Entry 6MKN (X-ray diffraction, 3.46 A resolution); this record covers chains A and K of the 23 polymer chains in the assembly.

# Chain A
Molecule: 16S rRNA
From: Thermus thermophilus HB8
Sequence (1507 nucleotides; row label = number of the first residue in the row; note: 46 numbers in that range are skipped by the numbering (no residue carries them; nothing is unmodelled there); a row labelled like 190A-190L holds insertion residues (190A, then the next letters in order)):
     5 UGGAGAGUUU GAUCCUGGCU CAGGGUGAAC GCUGGCGGCG UGCCUAAGAC AUGCAAGUCG
    65 UGCGGG
    73 CCGCGGGGUU UU
    88 ACUCCG
    95 UGGUC
   101 AGCGGCGGAC GGGUGAGUAA CGCGUGGGU
  129A G
   130 ACCUACCCGG AAGAGGGGGA CAACCCGGGG AAACUCGGGC UAAUCCCCCA UGUGGACCCG
   190 C
190A-190L CCCUUGGGGUGU
   191 GUCCAAAGGG CUUU
   216 GCCCGCUUCC GGAUGGGCCC GCGUCCCAUC AGCUAGUUGG UGGGGUAAUG GCCCACCAAG
   276 GCGACGACGG GUAGCCGGUC UGAGAGGAUG GCCGGCCACA GGGGCACUGA GACACGGGCC
   336 CCACUCCUAC GGGAGGCAGC AGUUAGGAAU CUUCCGCAAU GGGCGCAAGC CUGACGGAGC
   396 GACGCCGCUU GGAGGAAGAA GCCCUUCGGG GUGUAAACUC CUGAA
   442 CCCGGGACGA AACCCCCGAC GA
   474 GGGGACUGAC GGUACCGGG
   494 GUAAUAGCGC CGGCCAACUC CGUGCCAGCA GCCGCGGUAA UACGGAGGGC GCGAGCGUUA
   554 CCCGGAUUCA CUGGGCGUAA AGGGCGUGUA GGCGGCCUGG GGCGUCCCAU GUGAAAGACC
   614 ACGGCUCAAC CGUGGGGGAG CGUGGGAUAC GCUCAGGCUA GACGGUGGGA GAGGGUGGUG
   674 GAAUUCCCGG AGUAGCGGUG AAAUGCGCAG AUACCGGGAG GAACGCCGAU GGCGAAGGCA
   734 GCCACCUGGU CCACCCGUGA CGCUGAGGCG CGAAAGCGUG GGGAGCAAAC CGGAUUAGAU
   794 ACCCGGGUAG UCCACGCCCU AAACGAUGCG CGCUAGGUCU CUGGGUCU
   848 CCUGGGGGCC GAAGCUAACG CGUUAAGCGC GCCGCCUGGG GAGUACGGCC GCAAGGCUGA
   908 AACUCAAAGG AAUUGACGGG GGCCCGCACA AGCGGUGGAG CAUGUGGUUU AAUUCGAAGC
   968 AACGCGAAGA ACCUUACCAG GCCUUGACAU GCUAGGAACC CGGGUGAAAG CCUGGGGUGC
  1028 CCCGGGGAGC CCUAGCACAG GUGCUGCAUG GCCGUCGUCA GCUCGUGCCG UGAGGUGUUG
  1088 GGUUAAGUCC CGCAACGAGC GCAACCCCCG CCGUUAGUUG CCAGCGGUUC GGCCGGGCAC
  1148 UCUAACGGGA CUGCCCGCGA AA
  1171 GCGGGAGGAA GGAGGGGACG ACGUCUGGUC AGCAUGGCCC UUACGGCCUG GGCGACACAC
  1231 GUGCUACAAU GCCCACUACA AAGCGAUGCC ACCCGGCAAC GGGGAGCUAA UCGCAAAAAG
  1291 GUGGGCCCAG UUCGGAUUGG GGUCUGCAAC CCGACCCCAU GAAGCCGGAA UCGCUAGUAA
  1351 UCGCGGAUCA GCAUGCCGCG GUGAAUACGU UCCCGGGCCU UGUACACACC GCCCGUCACG
  1411 CCAUGGGAGC GGGCUCUACC CGAAGUCGCC GGG
  1446 AGCCUACGGG
  1459 CAGGCGCCGA GGGUAGGGCC CGUGACUGGG GCGAAGUCGU AACAAGGUAG CUGUACCGGA
  1519 AGGUGCGGCU GGAUCA
  1539 CUUUCU
Differences from the reference sequence: insertion (1540-1544)
Ion coordination: Mg2+ site 1 near U14 (its only coordinating residue here); Mg2+ site 2 near G21 (its only coordinating residue here); Mg2+ site 3: C48, U49; Mg2+ site 4 near A53 (its only coordinating residue here); Mg2+ site 5: G70, U98; Mg2+ site 6 near G105 (its only coordinating residue here); Mg2+ site 7 near A109 (its only coordinating residue here); Mg2+ site 8: A116, G117, G289; Mg2+ site 9: G124, U125, G236; Mg2+ site 10: C174, C175; Mg2+ site 11 near A195 (its only coordinating residue here); Mg2+ site 12 near C352 (its only coordinating residue here); 34 more Mg2+ sites not listed
Small-molecule neighbours: paromomycin (PAR): G1405, U1406, C1407, A1408, C1409, C1490, G1491, A1492, A1493, G1494, U1495, C1496

# Chain K
Molecule: 30S ribosomal protein S11
From: Thermus thermophilus HB8
UniProt: P80376 (RS11_THET8); numbering as in UniProt (aligned over 1-129)
Amino-acid sequence (129 residues; numbered 1 to 129; the number before each row is that of its first residue):
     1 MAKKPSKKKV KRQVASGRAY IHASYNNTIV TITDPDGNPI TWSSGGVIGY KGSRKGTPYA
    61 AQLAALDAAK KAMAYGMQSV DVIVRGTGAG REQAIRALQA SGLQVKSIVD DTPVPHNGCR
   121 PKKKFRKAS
Disordered / not traced: 1-10

# How chain A and chain K interact
Residue-residue contacts (81; chain A residue first):
  G674(A) with His116(K), base contact
  A675(A) with Val114(K), hydrogen bond to the sugar; Pro115(K), base contact; His116(K), hydrogen bond to the base
  A676(A) with Pro113(K), sugar contact; Pro115(K), sugar contact; Cys119(K), base contact
  U677(A) with Cys119(K), sugar contact
  G683(A) with Asn38(K), base contact; Pro39(K), base contact
  A684(A) with Asn38(K), sugar contact; Pro39(K), hydrogen bond to the sugar
  G685(A) with Pro39(K), sugar contact; Ile40(K), sugar contact; Trp42(K), sugar contact
  U686(A) with Trp42(K), hydrogen bond to the sugar
  G688(A) with Trp42(K), sugar contact; Ser44(K), hydrogen bond to the phosphate; Gly46(K), sugar contact; Val47(K), sugar contact
  C689(A) with Asn27(K), hydrogen bond to the phosphate; Ser44(K), hydrogen bond to the phosphate; Gly45(K), hydrogen bond to the phosphate; Gly46(K), hydrogen bond to the phosphate; Lys55(K), salt bridge to the phosphate
  G690(A) with Asn27(K), hydrogen bond to the phosphate; Lys51(K), hydrogen bond to the base; Lys55(K), hydrogen bond to the base
  G691(A) with Asn26(K), hydrogen bond to the phosphate; Lys51(K), base contact; Gly52(K), base contact; Lys55(K), hydrogen bond to the base; Lys124(K), hydrogen bond to the phosphate
  U692(A) with Asn26(K), hydrogen bond to the phosphate; Gly52(K), base contact; Ser53(K), hydrogen bond to the base; Lys124(K), salt bridge to the phosphate
  A694(A) with Ser53(K), hydrogen bond to the phosphate
  A695(A) with Lys51(K), phosphate contact; Gly52(K), phosphate contact; Ser53(K), hydrogen bond to the phosphate
  A696(A) with Lys51(K), salt bridge to the phosphate
  A704(A) with Trp42(K), base contact
  A706(A) with Ile29(K), sugar contact; Thr31(K), hydrogen bond to the base
  C707(A) with Tyr20(K), sugar contact; Thr31(K), sugar contact; Thr33(K), sugar contact; Gly37(K), hydrogen bond to the sugar; Pro39(K), base contact; Arg85(K), salt bridge to the phosphate
  C708(A) with Arg18(K), sugar contact; Tyr20(K), sugar contact; Asp36(K), hydrogen bond to the sugar; Gly37(K), sugar contact; Arg85(K), salt bridge to the phosphate
  G714(A) with Cys119(K), base contact
  A715(A) with Gly118(K), base contact
  A716(A) with Asn117(K), hydrogen bond to the sugar; Gly118(K), sugar contact
  C717(A) with His116(K), sugar contact; Asn117(K), sugar contact
  G718(A) with Pro115(K), sugar contact; His116(K), stacking on the base; Asn117(K), sugar contact
  G778(A) with Cys119(K), sugar contact; Arg120(K), hydrogen bond to the sugar
  C779(A) with Arg120(K), sugar contact; Pro121(K), sugar contact; Lys122(K), phosphate contact; Lys123(K), phosphate contact
  A780(A) with Lys122(K), phosphate contact; Lys123(K), hydrogen bond to the phosphate
  C796(A) with Lys123(K), salt bridge to the phosphate
  C797(A) with Lys124(K), salt bridge to the phosphate
  G798(A) with Lys122(K), salt bridge to the phosphate
  G799(A) with Lys122(K), salt bridge to the phosphate
  G1523(A) with Lys123(K), salt bridge to the phosphate
  C1524(A) with Arg120(K), salt bridge to the phosphate
  G1525(A) with Arg120(K), salt bridge to the phosphate; Arg126(K), salt bridge to the phosphate
Other interface residues (no listed pair), chain A (37 interface residues in all): A687, U705
Other interface residues (no listed pair), chain K (40 interface residues in all): Arg12, His22, Ser24, Lys71, Tyr75

# Summary
37 residues of chain A and 40 residues of chain K are in contact; the contacts include 25 hydrogen bonds, 13
salt bridges and 1 aromatic stacking contact. Among the polar pairs are A675(A)-His116(K), G690(A)-Lys51(K)
and G690(A)-Lys55(K). Bound to chain A: paromomycin.
Here chain A is 16S rRNA and chain K is 30S ribosomal protein S11, both from Thermus thermophilus HB8. Entry
6MKN (Structure of the Thermus thermophilus 30S ribosomal subunit complexed with an inosine (I34) modified
anticodon stem ...) was determined by X-ray diffraction, deposited together with 6DTI, 6MPF and 6MPI.
